Entry 3HOX (X-ray diffraction, 3.65 A resolution); this record covers chains A and T of the 15 polymer chains in the assembly.

Chain A:
Protein: DNA-directed RNA polymerase II subunit RPB1
Source organism: Saccharomyces cerevisiae
Notes: EC 2.7.7.6
UniProt: P04050 (RPB1_YEAST); numbering as in UniProt (aligned over 1-1733)
Chain sequence (1733 residues; numbered 1 to 1733; the number before each row is that of its first residue):
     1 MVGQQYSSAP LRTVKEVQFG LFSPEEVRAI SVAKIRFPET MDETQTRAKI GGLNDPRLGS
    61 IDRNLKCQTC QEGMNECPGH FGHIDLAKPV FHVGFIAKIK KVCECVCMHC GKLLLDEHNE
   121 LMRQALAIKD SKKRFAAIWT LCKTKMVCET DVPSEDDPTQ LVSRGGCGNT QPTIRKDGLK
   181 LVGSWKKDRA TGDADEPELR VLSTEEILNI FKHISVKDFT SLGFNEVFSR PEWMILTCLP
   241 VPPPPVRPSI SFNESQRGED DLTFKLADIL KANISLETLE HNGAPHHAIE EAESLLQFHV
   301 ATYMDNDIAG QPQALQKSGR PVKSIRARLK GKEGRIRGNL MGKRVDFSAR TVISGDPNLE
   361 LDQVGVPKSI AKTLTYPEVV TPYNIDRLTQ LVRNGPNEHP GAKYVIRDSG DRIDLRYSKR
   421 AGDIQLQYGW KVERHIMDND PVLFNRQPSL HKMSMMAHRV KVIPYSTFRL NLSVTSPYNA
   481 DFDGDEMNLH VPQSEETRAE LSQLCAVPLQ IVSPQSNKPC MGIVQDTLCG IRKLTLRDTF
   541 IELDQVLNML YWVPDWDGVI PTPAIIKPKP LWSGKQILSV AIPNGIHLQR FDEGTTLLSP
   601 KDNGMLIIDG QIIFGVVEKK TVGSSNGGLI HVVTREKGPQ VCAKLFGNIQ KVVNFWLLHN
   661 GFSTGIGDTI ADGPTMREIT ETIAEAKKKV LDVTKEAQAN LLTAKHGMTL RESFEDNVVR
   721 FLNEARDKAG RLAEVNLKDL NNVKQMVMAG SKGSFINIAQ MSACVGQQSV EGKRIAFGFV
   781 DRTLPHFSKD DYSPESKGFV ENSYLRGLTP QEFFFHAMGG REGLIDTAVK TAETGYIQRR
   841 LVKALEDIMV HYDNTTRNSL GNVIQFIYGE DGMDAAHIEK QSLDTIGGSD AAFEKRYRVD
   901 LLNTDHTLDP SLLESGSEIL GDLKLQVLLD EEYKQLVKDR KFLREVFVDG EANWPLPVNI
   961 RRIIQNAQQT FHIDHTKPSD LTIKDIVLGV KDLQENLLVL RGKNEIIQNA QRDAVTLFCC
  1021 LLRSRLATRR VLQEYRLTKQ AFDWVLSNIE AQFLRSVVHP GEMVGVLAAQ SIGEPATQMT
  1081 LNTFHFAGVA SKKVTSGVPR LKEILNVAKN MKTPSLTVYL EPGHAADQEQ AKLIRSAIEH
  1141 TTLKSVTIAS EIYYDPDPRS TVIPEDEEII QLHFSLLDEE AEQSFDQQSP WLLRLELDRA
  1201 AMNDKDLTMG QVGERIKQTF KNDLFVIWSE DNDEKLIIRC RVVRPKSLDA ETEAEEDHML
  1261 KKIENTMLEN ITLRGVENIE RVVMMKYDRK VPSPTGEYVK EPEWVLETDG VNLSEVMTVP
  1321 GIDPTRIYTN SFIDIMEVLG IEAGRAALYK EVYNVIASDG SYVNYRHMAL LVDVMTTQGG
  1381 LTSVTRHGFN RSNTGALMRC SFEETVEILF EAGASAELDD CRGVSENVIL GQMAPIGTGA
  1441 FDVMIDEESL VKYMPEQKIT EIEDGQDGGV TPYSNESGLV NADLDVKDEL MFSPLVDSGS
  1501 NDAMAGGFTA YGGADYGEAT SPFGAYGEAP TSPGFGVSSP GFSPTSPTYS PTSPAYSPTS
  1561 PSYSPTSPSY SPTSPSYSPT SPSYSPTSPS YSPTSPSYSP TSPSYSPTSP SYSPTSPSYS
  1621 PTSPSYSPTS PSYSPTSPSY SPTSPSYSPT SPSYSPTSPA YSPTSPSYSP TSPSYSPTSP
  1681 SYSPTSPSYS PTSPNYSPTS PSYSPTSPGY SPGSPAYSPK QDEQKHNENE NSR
Disordered / not traced: 1, 187-195, 1082-1091, 1176-1186, 1246-1252, 1456-1733
UniProt features mapped onto this chain:
  - region: Pro248 to Asp260 (Lid loop), Asn306 to Lys323 (Rudder loop), Pro810 to Glu822 (Bridging helix)
  - binding site (Zn(2+)): Cys67, Cys70, Cys77, His80, Cys107, Cys110, Cys148, Cys167
  - binding site (Mg(2+)): Asp481, Asp483, Asp485
  - modified residue: Thr1471 (Phosphothreonine)
  - cross-link (Glycyl lysine isopeptide (Lys-Gly)): Lys695 (interchain with G-Cter in ubiquitin), Lys1246 (interchain with G-Cter in ubiquitin), Lys1350 (interchain with G-Cter in ubiquitin)
  - natural variant: Ser1653 to Pro1659 (deletion: In strain: A364A)
  - mutagenesis: Lys1246 (K1246R: Impairs ubiquitination during transcription stress)
Metal / ion sites: Zn2+ site 1: Cys67, Cys70, Cys77, His80; Zn2+ site 2: Cys107, Cys110, Cys148, Cys167; Mg2+: Asp481, Asp483, Asp485 (shared with 2 residues of chain P)

Chain T:
Molecule: 26-nt DNA strand
Sequence (26 nucleotides; each row starts with the number of its first residue):
     5 AGCTCAAGTA GTTAAGCCUG GTCATT
Disordered / not traced: 5-9, 28-30
Modified / non-standard residues: BRU (5-bromo-2'-deoxyuridine-5'-monophosphate) at position 23

Interface between chain A and chain T:
Residue-residue contacts (16; chain A residue first):
  Lys330(A) - DG15(T)  salt bridge to the phosphate
  Lys330(A) - DT16(T)  phosphate contact
  Lys332(A) - DA19(T)  salt bridge to the phosphate
  Arg337(A) - DT17(T)  salt bridge to the phosphate
  Arg344(A) - DC21(T)  salt bridge to the phosphate
  Arg350(A) - DC21(T)  sugar contact
  Gln447(A) - DG20(T)  sugar contact
  Thr831(A) - DA18(T)  base contact
  Ala832(A) - DA18(T)  sugar contact
  Gly835(A) - DA18(T)  sugar contact
  Tyr836(A) - DT16(T)  phosphate contact
  Tyr836(A) - DT17(T)  phosphate contact
  Tyr836(A) - DA18(T)  sugar contact
  Arg1386(A) - DG15(T)  hydrogen bond to the phosphate
  Arg1386(A) - DT16(T)  sugar contact
  Glu1403(A) - DT16(T)  phosphate contact
Other interface residues (no listed pair), chain A (14 interface residues in all): Arg326, Arg839

In short:
14 residues of chain A and 7 residues of chain T are in contact, with 1 hydrogen bond and 4 salt bridges.
Polar contacts include Arg1386(A)-DG15(T), Lys330(A)-DG15(T) and Lys332(A)-DA19(T). UniProt lists 8
Zn2+-binding residues, 3 Mg2+-binding residues and one mutagenesis site on chain A.
Here chain A is DNA-directed RNA polymerase II subunit RPB1 (Saccharomyces cerevisiae) and chain T is a 26-nt
DNA strand. Entry 3HOX (Complete RNA polymerase II elongation complex V) was determined by X-ray diffraction,
deposited together with 3HOU, 3HOV, 3HOW, 3HOY and 3HOZ.
